Entry 3OMP (X-ray diffraction, 2.05 A resolution); this record covers chains A and C.

# Chain A
Molecule: Estrogen receptor beta
Source organism: Homo sapiens
Notes: fragment: Ligand Binding Domain
UniProt: Q92731 (ESR2_HUMAN); numbering as in UniProt (aligned over 261-500)
Amino-acid sequence (240 residues; numbered 261 to 500; the number before each row is that of its first residue):
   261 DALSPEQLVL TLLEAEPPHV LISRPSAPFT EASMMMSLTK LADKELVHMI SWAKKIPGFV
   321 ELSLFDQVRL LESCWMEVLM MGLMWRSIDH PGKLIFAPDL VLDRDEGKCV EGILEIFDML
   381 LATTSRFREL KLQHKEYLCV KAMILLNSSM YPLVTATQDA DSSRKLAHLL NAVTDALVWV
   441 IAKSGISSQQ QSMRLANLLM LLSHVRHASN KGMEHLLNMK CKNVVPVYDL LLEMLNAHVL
Unresolved in the structure: 261-263, 416-420, 498-500
Ligand contacts: W14 (2-(trifluoroacetyl)-1,2,3,4-tetrahydroisoquinolin-7-ol): Met295, Leu298, Leu301, Ala302, Glu305, Met336, Leu339, Met340, Leu343, Arg346, Phe356, Ile373, Ile376, Gly472, His475, Leu476

# Chain C
Molecule: Nuclear receptor coactivator 1
Notes: fragment: Box 2
UniProt: Q15788 (NCOA1_HUMAN); residues -2 to 16 here correspond to UniProt positions 683-701 (UniProt number = residue number + 685)
Amino-acid sequence (19 residues; row label = number of the first residue in the row; numbers below 1 keep their minus sign (Leu-2 is residue -2)):
    -2 LTERHKILHR LLQEGSPSD
Unresolved in the structure: -2 to 0, 11-16
Curated features (UniProtKB/Swiss-Prot):
  - motif: Leu5 to Leu9 (LXXLL motif 4)
  - modified residue: Ser13 (Phosphoserine)

# Interface between chain A and chain C
Contacting residue pairs - 22 pairs, chain A then chain C:
  Ile310(A) - Leu5(C)  hydrophobic
  Ile310(A) - Leu8(C)
  Ile310(A) - Leu9(C)  hydrophobic
  Lys314(A) - Leu8(C)  hydrogen bond (side chain-backbone)
  Lys314(A) - Leu9(C)  hydrogen bond (side chain-backbone)
  Lys314(A) - Gln10(C)
  Leu324(A) - His6(C)
  Leu324(A) - Gln10(C)
  Gln327(A) - Leu9(C)
  Val328(A) - His2(C)
  Val328(A) - Leu5(C)  hydrophobic
  Val328(A) - His6(C)
  Val328(A) - Leu9(C)  hydrophobic
  Glu332(A) - His2(C)  salt bridge
  Asp489(A) - Ile4(C)
  Leu490(A) - Leu8(C)  hydrophobic
  Glu493(A) - Arg1(C)
  Glu493(A) - His2(C)
  Glu493(A) - Lys3(C)  hydrogen bond (side chain-backbone)
  Glu493(A) - Ile4(C)  hydrogen bond (side chain-backbone)
  Glu493(A) - Leu5(C)  hydrogen bond (side chain-backbone)
  Ala497(A) - Arg1(C)
Also at the interface, not in a pair above, chain A (13 interface residues in all): Phe319, Leu331, Met494

# Overview
Chain A and chain C form an interface of 13 and 9 residues respectively, with 5 hydrogen bonds and 1 salt
bridge. Polar contacts include Glu332(A)-His2(C), Lys314(A)-Leu8(C) and Lys314(A)-Leu9(C). Ligands of chain A:
compound W14.
Here chain A is Estrogen receptor beta (Homo sapiens) and chain C is Nuclear receptor coactivator 1. Entry
3OMP (Fragment-Based Design of novel Estrogen Receptor Ligands) was determined by X-ray diffraction together
with 3OMO and 3OMQ from the same study.
